7VO7 - chains A and C of the 3 polymer chains in the assembly; structure by X-ray diffraction, 2.25 A resolution.

# Chain A
Molecule: Cationic trypsin
Source organism: Bos taurus
Notes: EC 3.4.21.4
UniProt: P00760 (TRY1_BOVIN); the construct lacks a stretch of the UniProt sequence and is renumbered around it, so the offset changes along the chain: 16-34 = UniProt 24-42; 37-67 = UniProt 43-73; 69-125 = UniProt 74-130; 127-130 = UniProt 131-134; 5 more segments
Chain sequence (223 residues; each row starts with the number of its first residue; note: 10 numbers in that range are skipped by the numbering (no residue carries them; nothing is unmodelled there)):
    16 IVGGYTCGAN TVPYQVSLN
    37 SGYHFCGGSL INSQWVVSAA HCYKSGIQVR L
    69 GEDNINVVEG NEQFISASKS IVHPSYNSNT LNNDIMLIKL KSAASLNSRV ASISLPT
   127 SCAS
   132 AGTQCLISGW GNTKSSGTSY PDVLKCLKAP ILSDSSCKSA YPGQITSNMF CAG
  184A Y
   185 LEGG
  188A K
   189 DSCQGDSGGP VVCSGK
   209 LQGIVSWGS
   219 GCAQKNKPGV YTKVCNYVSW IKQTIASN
Swiss-Prot annotation at these positions:
  - active site (Charge relay system): His-57, Asp-102, Ser-195
  - binding site (Ca(2+)): Glu-70, Asn-72, Val-75, Glu-80
  - binding site (substrate): Asp-189, Ser-190, Gln-192, Gly-193, Ser-195
Cystine bridges: Cys-22/Cys-157, Cys-42/Cys-58, Cys-128/Cys-233, Cys-136/Cys-201, Cys-168/Cys-182, Cys-191/Cys-220
Bound ions: Ca2+: Glu-70, Asn-72, Val-75, Glu-80

# Chain C
Molecule: Bowman-Birk type proteinase inhibitor
Chain sequence (56 residues; row label = number of the first residue in the row):
    17 PCCDHCSCTK SIPPQCRCTD LRLDSCHSAC KSCICTLSIP AQCVCDDIDD FCYEPC
Cystine bridges: Cys-18/Cys-72, Cys-19/Cys-34, Cys-22/Cys-68, Cys-24/Cys-32, Cys-42/Cys-49, Cys-46/Cys-61, Cys-51/Cys-59

# Chain A / chain C interface
Residue-residue contacts (38; chain A residue first):
  Tyr-39(A) / Ile-55(C)
  His-40(A) / Ile-55(C)
  Phe-41(A) / Ser-54(C)
  Phe-41(A) / Ile-55(C)  hydrogen bond (backbone-backbone)
  Cys-42(A) / Ser-54(C)
  His-57(A) / Thr-52(C)
  His-57(A) / Ser-54(C)
  His-57(A) / Gln-58(C)  hydrogen bond (backbone-side chain)
  Ser-96(A) / Leu-37(C)
  Asn-97(A) / Arg-33(C)
  Asn-97(A) / Thr-35(C)
  Leu-99(A) / Thr-52(C)
  Tyr-151(A) / Ile-55(C)  hydrophobic
  Tyr-172(A) / Ile-50(C)  hydrophobic
  Gln-175(A) / Ile-50(C)
  Gln-175(A) / Asp-62(C)
  Ser-190(A) / Leu-53(C)
  Cys-191(A) / Leu-53(C)
  Gln-192(A) / Leu-53(C)
  Gln-192(A) / Ser-54(C)
  Gln-192(A) / Ile-55(C)
  Gly-193(A) / Leu-53(C)  hydrogen bond (backbone-backbone)
  Gly-193(A) / Ile-55(C)
  Asp-194(A) / Leu-53(C)  hydrogen bond (backbone-backbone)
  Ser-195(A) / Leu-53(C)  hydrogen bond (side chain-backbone)
  Ser-195(A) / Ser-54(C)  hydrogen bond (side chain-backbone)
  Val-213(A) / Leu-53(C)  hydrophobic
  Ser-214(A) / Thr-52(C)
  Ser-214(A) / Leu-53(C)  hydrogen bond (backbone-backbone)
  Trp-215(A) / Ile-50(C)  hydrophobic
  Trp-215(A) / Cys-51(C)
  Trp-215(A) / Thr-52(C)
  Trp-215(A) / Leu-53(C)
  Gly-216(A) / Ile-50(C)
  Gly-216(A) / Cys-51(C)  hydrogen bond (backbone-backbone)
  Gly-216(A) / Leu-53(C)
  Ser-217(A) / Cys-49(C)  hydrogen bond (side chain-backbone)
  Ser-217(A) / Ile-50(C)
Other interface residues (no listed pair), chain A (25 interface residues in all): Cys-58, Lys-60, Tyr-94
Other interface residues (no listed pair), chain C (14 interface residues in all): Pro-56, Ala-57

# Overview
25 residues of chain A and 14 residues of chain C are in contact; the contacts include 9 hydrogen bonds. Polar
pairs include His-57(A)/Gln-58(C), Ser-195(A)/Leu-53(C) and Ser-195(A)/Ser-54(C). From UniProt: 3 active-site
residues, 4 Ca2+-binding residues and 5 substrate-binding residues on chain A.
Chain A is Cationic trypsin (Bos taurus) and chain C is Bowman-Birk type proteinase inhibitor; the structure,
Crystal structure of trypsin in complex with Lima bean trypsin inhibitor at 2.25A resolution, was determined
by X-ray diffraction.
